Entry 9UHT (electron microscopy, 2.89 A resolution); this record covers chains A and B of the 10 polymer chains in the assembly.

[Chain A]
Molecule: RNA-directed RNA polymerase nsp12
Source organism: Severe acute respiratory syndrome coronavirus 2
Notes: EC 2.7.7.48, 2.7.7.50
UniProt: P0DTD1 (R1AB_SARS2); residues 1-932 here correspond to UniProt positions 4393-5324 (UniProt number = residue number + 4392)
Chain sequence (932 residues; numbered 1 to 932; the number before each row is that of its first residue):
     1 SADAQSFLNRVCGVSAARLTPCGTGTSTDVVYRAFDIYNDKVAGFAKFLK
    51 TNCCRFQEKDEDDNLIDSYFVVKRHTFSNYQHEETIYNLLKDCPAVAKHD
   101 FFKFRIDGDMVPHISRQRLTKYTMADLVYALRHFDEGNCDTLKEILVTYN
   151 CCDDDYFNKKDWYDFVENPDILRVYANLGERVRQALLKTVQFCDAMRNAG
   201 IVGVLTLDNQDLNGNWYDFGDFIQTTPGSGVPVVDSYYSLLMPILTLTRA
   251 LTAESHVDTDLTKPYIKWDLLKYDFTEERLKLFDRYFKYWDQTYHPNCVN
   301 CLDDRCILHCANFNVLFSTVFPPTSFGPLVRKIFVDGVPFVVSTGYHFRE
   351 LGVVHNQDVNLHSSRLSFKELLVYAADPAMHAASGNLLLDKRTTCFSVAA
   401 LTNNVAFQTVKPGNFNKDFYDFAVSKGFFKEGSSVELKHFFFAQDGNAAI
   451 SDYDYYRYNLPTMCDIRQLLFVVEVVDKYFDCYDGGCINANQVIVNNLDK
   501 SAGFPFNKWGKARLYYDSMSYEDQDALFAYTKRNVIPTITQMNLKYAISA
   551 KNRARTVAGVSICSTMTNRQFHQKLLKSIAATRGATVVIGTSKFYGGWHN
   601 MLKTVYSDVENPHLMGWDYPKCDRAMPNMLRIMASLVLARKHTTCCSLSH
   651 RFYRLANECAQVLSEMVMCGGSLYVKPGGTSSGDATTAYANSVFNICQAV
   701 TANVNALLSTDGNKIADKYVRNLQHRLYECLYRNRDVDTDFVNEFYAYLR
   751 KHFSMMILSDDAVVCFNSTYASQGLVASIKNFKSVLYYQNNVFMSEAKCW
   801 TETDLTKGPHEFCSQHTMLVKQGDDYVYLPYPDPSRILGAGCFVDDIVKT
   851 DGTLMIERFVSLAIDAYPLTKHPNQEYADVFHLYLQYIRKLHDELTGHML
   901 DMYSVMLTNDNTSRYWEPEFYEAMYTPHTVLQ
Not modelled in the structure: 932
UniProt features mapped onto this chain:
  - region: K545 to R555 (Interaction with RMP Remdesivir), T582 to P620 (RdRp Palm N-ter)
  - active site: S759, D760, D761
  - binding site (Mn(2+)): N209, D218
  - binding site (Zn(2+)): H295, C301, C306, C310, C487, H642, C645, C646
  - site: Q932 (Cleavage)
Metal / ion sites: Zn2+ site 1: H295, C301, C306, C310; Zn2+ site 2: C487, H642, C645, C646
Residues lining bound ligands: GMP-PNP (GNP; phosphoaminophosphonic acid-guanylate ester): V31, R33, F35, K50, C53, R55, Y69, V71, K73, R116, L119, T120, K121, T123, D126, D208, N209, D211, Y217, D218, G220, D221

[Chain B]
Molecule: Non-structural protein 8
Source organism: Severe acute respiratory syndrome coronavirus 2
UniProt: P0DTD1 (R1AB_SARS2); residues 1-198 here correspond to UniProt positions 3943-4140 (UniProt number = residue number + 3942)
Chain sequence (198 residues; row label = number of the first residue in the row):
     1 AIASEFSSLPSYAAFATAQEAYEQAVANGDSEVVLKKLKKSLNVAKSEFD
    51 RDAAMQRKLEKMADQAMTQMYKQARSEDKRAKVTSAMQTMLFTMLRKLDN
   101 DALNNIINNARDGCVPLNIIPLTTAAKLMVVIPDYNTYKNTCDGTTFTYA
   151 SALWEIQQVVDADSKIVQLSEISMDNSPNLAWPLIVTALRANSAVKLQ
Not modelled in the structure: 1-5, 196-198
UniProt features mapped onto this chain:
  - site: Q198 (Cleavage)

[Interface between chain A and chain B]
Contacting residue pairs (73; chain A residue first):
  L270(A) - P116(B)
  L270(A) - I119(B)
  L271(A) - I106(B)
  L271(A) - N109(B)
  L271(A) - R111(B)  hydrogen bond (backbone-side chain)
  L271(A) - V115(B)  hydrophobic
  L271(A) - I119(B)  hydrophobic
  Y273(A) - R111(B)
  Y273(A) - D112(B)  hydrogen bond
  Y273(A) - C114(B)
  T324(A) - P116(B)
  T324(A) - N118(B)
  T324(A) - I119(B)
  F326(A) - N118(B)
  P328(A) - P116(B)
  P328(A) - L117(B)  hydrogen bond (backbone-backbone)
  L329(A) - V115(B)
  V330(A) - G113(B)
  V330(A) - C114(B)
  V330(A) - V115(B)  hydrogen bond (backbone-backbone)
  V330(A) - L117(B)  hydrophobic
  V330(A) - I120(B)  hydrophobic
  R331(A) - D112(B)  hydrogen bond (side chain-backbone)
  R331(A) - G113(B)
  R331(A) - C114(B)
  K332(A) - N104(B)  hydrogen bond
  V338(A) - L95(B)  hydrophobic
  P339(A) - L95(B)
  F340(A) - L95(B)  hydrophobic
  V341(A) - L103(B)  hydrophobic
  T344(A) - C114(B)
  F368(A) - V83(B)  hydrophobic
  F368(A) - T84(B)
  F368(A) - M87(B)  hydrophobic
  L371(A) - L91(B)  hydrophobic
  A379(A) - L117(B)  hydrophobic
  M380(A) - M94(B)  hydrophobic
  H381(A) - M94(B)
  S384(A) - M94(B)
  S384(A) - K97(B)
  N386(A) - K127(B)
  L387(A) - P121(B)
  L387(A) - L122(B)  hydrophobic
  L387(A) - A125(B)
  L387(A) - K127(B)  hydrogen bond (backbone-backbone)
  L387(A) - L128(B)
  L387(A) - M129(B)  hydrogen bond (backbone-backbone)
  L388(A) - M129(B)
  L389(A) - M129(B)  hydrogen bond (backbone-backbone)
  L389(A) - V130(B)
  L389(A) - V131(B)  hydrogen bond (backbone-backbone)
  L389(A) - Y149(B)
  D390(A) - V131(B)
  K391(A) - V131(B)  hydrogen bond (backbone-backbone)
  K391(A) - P133(B)
  K391(A) - T137(B)
  K391(A) - T141(B)
  R392(A) - V131(B)
  V398(A) - N118(B)
  V398(A) - P121(B)
  T402(A) - M129(B)
  N403(A) - K127(B)
  N403(A) - M129(B)
  N404(A) - S164(B)
  F407(A) - A162(B)
  W509(A) - A86(B)
  W509(A) - M87(B)  hydrophobic
  W509(A) - M90(B)  hydrophobic
  L514(A) - V83(B)  hydrophobic
  S518(A) - R80(B)  hydrogen bond (backbone-side chain)
  D523(A) - R80(B)  salt bridge
  M666(A) - L117(B)  hydrophobic
  M666(A) - N118(B)
Also at the interface, not in a pair above, chain A (54 interface residues in all): D269, K272, S325, L372, Y374, A375, P378, A382, A383, G385, F396, A400, V405, N447, P505, D517
Also at the interface, not in a pair above, chain B (48 interface residues in all): S76, K79, Q88, F92, L98, A110, T123, W154, P183, I185

[Summary]
54 residues of chain A face 48 of chain B across their interface; the contacts include 12 hydrogen bonds and 1
salt bridge. Polar pairs include D523(A)-R80(B), L271(A)-R111(B) and Y273(A)-D112(B). Ligands of chain A:
GMP-PNP.
Here chain A is RNA-directed RNA polymerase nsp12 and chain B is Non-structural protein 8, both from Severe
acute respiratory syndrome coronavirus 2. Entry 9UHT (SARS-CoV-2 E-RTC in complex with RNA-nsp9 and GMPPNP)
was determined by electron microscopy.
